Entry 8UJV (X-ray diffraction, 2.23 A resolution); this record covers chains A and P of the 3 polymer chains in the assembly.

Chain A:
Name: DNA polymerase eta
Source organism: Homo sapiens
Notes: EC 2.7.7.7
UniProtKB: Q9Y253 (POLH_HUMAN); residue numbers follow UniProt; this construct covers 1-432
Chain sequence (435 residues; each row starts with the number of its first residue; numbers below 1 keep their minus sign (Gly-2 is residue -2)):
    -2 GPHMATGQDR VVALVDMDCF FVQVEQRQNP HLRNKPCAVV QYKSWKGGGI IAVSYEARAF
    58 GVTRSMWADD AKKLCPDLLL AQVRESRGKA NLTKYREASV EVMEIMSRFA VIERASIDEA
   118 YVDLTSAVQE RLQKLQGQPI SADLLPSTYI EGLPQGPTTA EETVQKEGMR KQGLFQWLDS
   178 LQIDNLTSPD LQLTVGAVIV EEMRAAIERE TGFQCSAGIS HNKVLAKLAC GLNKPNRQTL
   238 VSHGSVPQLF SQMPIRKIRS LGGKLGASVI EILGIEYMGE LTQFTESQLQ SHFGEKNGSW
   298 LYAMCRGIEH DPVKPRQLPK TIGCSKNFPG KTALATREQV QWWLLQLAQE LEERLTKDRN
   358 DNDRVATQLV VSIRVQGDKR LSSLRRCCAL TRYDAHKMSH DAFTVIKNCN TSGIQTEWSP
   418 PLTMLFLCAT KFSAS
Disordered / not traced: 156-159
Differences from the reference sequence: expression tag (-2 to 0)
Metal / ion sites: Mg2+ site 1: Asp13, Met14, Asp115 (together with 0KX); Mg2+ site 2: Asp13, Asp115, Glu116 (together with 0KX) (shared with DT8(P) of chain P)
Residues lining bound ligands: 0KX (2'-deoxy-5'-O-[(R)-hydroxy{[(R)-hydroxy(phosphonooxy)phosphoryl]amino}phosphoryl]cytidine): Asp13, Met14, Asp15, Cys16, Phe17, Phe18, Ile48, Ala49, Tyr52, Arg55, Arg61, Ile114, Asp115, Glu116, Lys231
UniProt features mapped onto this chain:
  - binding site (Mg(2+)): Asp13, Met14, Asp115, Glu116
  - binding site (Mn(2+)): Asp13, Met14, Asp115, Glu116
  - binding site (a 2'-deoxyribonucleoside 5'-triphosphate): Arg61
  - natural variant: Val37 (deletion: In XPV), Leu75 (deletion: In XPV), Arg93 (R93P: In XPV), Arg111 (R111H: In XPV), Thr122 (T122P: In XPV), Gly153 (G153D: In a breast cancer sample), Thr191 (T191P: In XPV), Gly263 (G263V: In XPV), Val266 (V266D: In XPV), Gly295 (G295R: In XPV), Arg361 (R361S: In XPV)
  - mutagenesis: Tyr52 (Y52A/F: Reduces DNA polymerase activity; Y52E: Reduces DNA polymerase activity. Increases fidelity of replication and reduces translesion bypass), Arg61 (R61A: Reduces enzymatic activity by two-thirds), Ser62 (S62G: Increased DNA polymerase activity and translesion bypass compared to wild-type), Ala68 (A68S/V: Severe reduction in thymine dimer translesion bypass), Asn324 to Pro326 (Reduces binding to chromatin and to monoubiquitinated PCNA. Abolishes binding to monoubiquitinated PCNA; when associated with 705-E--H-713 Del)
From the paper describing this entry:
  - binding site for 0KX: Arg61
  - binding site for the 12-nt DNA strand: Gln38

Chain P:
Molecule: 8-nt DNA strand
Sequence (8 nucleotides; row label = number of the first residue in the row):
     1 AGCGTCAT
Metal / ion sites: Mg2+: DT8 (together with 0KX) (shared with Asp13(A), Asp115(A), Glu116(A) of chain A)

How chain A and chain P interact:
Contacting residue pairs (22):
  Ser113(A) - DT8(P)  hydrogen bond to the phosphate
  Asp115(A) - DT8(P)  phosphate contact
  Glu116(A) - DT8(P)  phosphate contact
  Lys224(A) - DT8(P)  salt bridge to the phosphate
  Ile255(A) - DA7(P)  phosphate contact
  Arg256(A) - DA7(P)  phosphate contact
  Ser257(A) - DC6(P)  phosphate contact
  Ser257(A) - DA7(P)  hydrogen bond to the phosphate
  Leu258(A) - DA7(P)  hydrogen bond to the phosphate
  Gly259(A) - DA7(P)  hydrogen bond to the phosphate
  Gly260(A) - DC6(P)  phosphate contact
  Gly260(A) - DA7(P)  hydrogen bond to the phosphate
  Lys261(A) - DT5(P)  salt bridge to the phosphate
  Lys261(A) - DC6(P)  hydrogen bond to the phosphate
  Leu262(A) - DC6(P)  hydrogen bond to the phosphate
  Arg377(A) - DG4(P)  salt bridge to the phosphate
  Leu381(A) - DC3(P)  phosphate contact
  Arg382(A) - DC3(P)  hydrogen bond to the phosphate
  Arg382(A) - DG4(P)  hydrogen bond to the base
  Arg383(A) - DG2(P)  sugar contact
  Arg383(A) - DC3(P)  salt bridge to the phosphate
  Cys384(A) - DG2(P)  phosphate contact
Other interface residues (no listed pair), chain A (20 interface residues in all): Asp13, Ser379, Ser380

Overview:
20 residues of chain A and 7 residues of chain P are in contact, with 9 hydrogen bonds and 4 salt bridges.
Among the polar pairs are Arg382(A)-DG4(P), Ser113(A)-DT8(P) and Ser257(A)-DA7(P). Chain A binds compound 0KX.
The paper reports a binding site for 0KX at Arg61(A); a binding site for the 12-nt DNA strand at Gln38(A).
Chain A is DNA polymerase eta (Homo sapiens) and chain P is an 8-nt DNA strand; the structure, Crystal
structure of human polymerase eta with incoming dCMPnPP nucleotide opposite urea lesion, was determined by
X-ray diffraction together with 8UJT, 8UJX and 8UK4 from the same study.
